PDB entry 6CUU | X-ray diffraction, 2.99 A resolution | chains D and H of the 8 polymer chains in the assembly

# Chain D
Name: DNA-directed RNA polymerase subunit beta'
From: Thermus thermophilus (strain HB27 / ATCC BAA-163 / DSM 7039)
Notes: EC 2.7.7.6
UniProt: Q72HM6 (RPOC_THET2); numbering as in UniProt (aligned over 1-1524)
Chain sequence (1524 residues; row label = number of the first residue in the row):
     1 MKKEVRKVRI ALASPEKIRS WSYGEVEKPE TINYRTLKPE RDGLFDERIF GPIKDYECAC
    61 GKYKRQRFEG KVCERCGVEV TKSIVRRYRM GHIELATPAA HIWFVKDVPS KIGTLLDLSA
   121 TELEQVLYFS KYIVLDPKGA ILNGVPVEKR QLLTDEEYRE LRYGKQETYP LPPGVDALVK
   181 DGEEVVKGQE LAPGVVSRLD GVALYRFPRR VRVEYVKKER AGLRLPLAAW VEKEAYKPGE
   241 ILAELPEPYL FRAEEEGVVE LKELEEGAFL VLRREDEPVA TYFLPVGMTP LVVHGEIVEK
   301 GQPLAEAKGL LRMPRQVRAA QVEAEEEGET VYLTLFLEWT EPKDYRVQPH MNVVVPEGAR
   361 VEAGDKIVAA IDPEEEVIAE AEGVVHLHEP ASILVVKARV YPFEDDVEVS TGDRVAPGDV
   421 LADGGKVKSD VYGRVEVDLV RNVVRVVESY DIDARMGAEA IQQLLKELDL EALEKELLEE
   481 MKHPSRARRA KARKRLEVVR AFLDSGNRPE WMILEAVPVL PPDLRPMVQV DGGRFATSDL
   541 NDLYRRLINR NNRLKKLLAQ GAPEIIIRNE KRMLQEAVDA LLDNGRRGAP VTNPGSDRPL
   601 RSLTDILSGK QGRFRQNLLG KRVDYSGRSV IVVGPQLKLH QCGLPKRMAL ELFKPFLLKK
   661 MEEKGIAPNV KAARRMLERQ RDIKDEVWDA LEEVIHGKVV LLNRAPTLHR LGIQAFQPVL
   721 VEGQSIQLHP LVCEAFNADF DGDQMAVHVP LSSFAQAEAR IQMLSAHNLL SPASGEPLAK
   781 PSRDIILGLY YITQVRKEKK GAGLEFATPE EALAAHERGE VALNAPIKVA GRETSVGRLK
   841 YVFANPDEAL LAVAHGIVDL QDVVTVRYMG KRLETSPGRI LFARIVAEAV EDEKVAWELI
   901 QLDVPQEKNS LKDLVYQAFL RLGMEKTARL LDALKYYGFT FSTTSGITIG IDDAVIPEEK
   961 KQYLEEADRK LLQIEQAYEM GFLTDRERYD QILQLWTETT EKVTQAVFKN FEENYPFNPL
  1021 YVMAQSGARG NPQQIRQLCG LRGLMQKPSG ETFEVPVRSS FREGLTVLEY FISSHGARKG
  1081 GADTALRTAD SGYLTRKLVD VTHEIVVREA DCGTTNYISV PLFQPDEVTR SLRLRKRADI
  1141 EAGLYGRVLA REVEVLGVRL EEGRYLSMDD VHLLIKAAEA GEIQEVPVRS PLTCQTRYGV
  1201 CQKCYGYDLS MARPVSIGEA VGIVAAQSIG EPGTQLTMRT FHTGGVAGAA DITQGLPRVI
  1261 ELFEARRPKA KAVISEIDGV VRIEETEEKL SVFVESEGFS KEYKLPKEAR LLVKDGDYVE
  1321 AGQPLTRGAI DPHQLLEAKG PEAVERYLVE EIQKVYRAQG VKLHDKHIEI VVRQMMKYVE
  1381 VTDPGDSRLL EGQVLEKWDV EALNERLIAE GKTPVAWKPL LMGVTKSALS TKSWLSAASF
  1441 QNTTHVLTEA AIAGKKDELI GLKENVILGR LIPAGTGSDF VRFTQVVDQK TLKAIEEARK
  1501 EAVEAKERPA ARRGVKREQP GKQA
Not modelled in the structure: 1-2, 1238-1252, 1503-1524
Construct notes: conflict Arg274 (Gln in Q72HM6), Leu1041 (Met in Q72HM6), Val1313 (Ala in Q72HM6)
Swiss-Prot annotation at these positions:
  - binding site (Zn(2+)): Cys58, Cys60, Cys73, Cys76, Cys1112, Cys1194, Cys1201, Cys1204
  - binding site (Mg(2+)): Asp739, Asp741, Asp743

# Chain H
Molecule: 27-nt DNA strand
From: Bacillus subtilis
Sequence (27 nucleotides; each row starts with the number of its first residue):
     1 TATAATGGGA GCTGGCTCTG ATGCAGG
Not modelled in the structure: 13-15, 26-27

# How chain D and chain H interact
Residue-residue contacts (5):
  Pro109(D) with DA21(H), phosphate contact; DT22(H), phosphate contact
  Arg1266(D) with DC18(H), hydrogen bond to the phosphate; DT19(H), salt bridge to the phosphate
  Lys1426(D) with DG20(H), salt bridge to the phosphate
Also at the interface, not in a pair above, chain D (5 interface residues in all): Val108, Ser119
Also at the interface, not in a pair above, chain H (6 interface residues in all): DG23

# Summary
5 residues of chain D face 6 of chain H across their interface, with 1 hydrogen bond and 2 salt bridges. Polar
contacts include Arg1266(D)-DC18(H), Arg1266(D)-DT19(H) and Lys1426(D)-DG20(H). UniProt lists 8 Zn2+-binding
residues and 3 Mg2+-binding residues on chain D.
Here chain D is DNA-directed RNA polymerase subunit beta' (Thermus thermophilus (strain HB27 / ATCC BAA-163 /
DSM 7039)) and chain H is a 27-nt DNA strand (Bacillus subtilis). Entry 6CUU (Thermus thermophiles RNA
polymerase in complex with promoter DNA and antibiotic Kanglemycin A) was determined by X-ray diffraction
together with 6CUX from the same study.
